PDB entry 6GYS | electron microscopy, 4.40 A resolution (low resolution: residue-level contacts below are approximate; hydrogen-bond / salt-bridge calls are withheld) | chains E and G of the 12 polymer chains in the assembly

== Chain E ==
Protein: Centromere DNA-binding protein complex CBF3 subunit A
From: Saccharomyces cerevisiae
UniProtKB: P32504 (CBF3A_YEAST); residue numbers follow UniProt; this construct covers 1-956
Sequence (956 residues; numbered 1 to 956; the number before each row is that of its first residue):
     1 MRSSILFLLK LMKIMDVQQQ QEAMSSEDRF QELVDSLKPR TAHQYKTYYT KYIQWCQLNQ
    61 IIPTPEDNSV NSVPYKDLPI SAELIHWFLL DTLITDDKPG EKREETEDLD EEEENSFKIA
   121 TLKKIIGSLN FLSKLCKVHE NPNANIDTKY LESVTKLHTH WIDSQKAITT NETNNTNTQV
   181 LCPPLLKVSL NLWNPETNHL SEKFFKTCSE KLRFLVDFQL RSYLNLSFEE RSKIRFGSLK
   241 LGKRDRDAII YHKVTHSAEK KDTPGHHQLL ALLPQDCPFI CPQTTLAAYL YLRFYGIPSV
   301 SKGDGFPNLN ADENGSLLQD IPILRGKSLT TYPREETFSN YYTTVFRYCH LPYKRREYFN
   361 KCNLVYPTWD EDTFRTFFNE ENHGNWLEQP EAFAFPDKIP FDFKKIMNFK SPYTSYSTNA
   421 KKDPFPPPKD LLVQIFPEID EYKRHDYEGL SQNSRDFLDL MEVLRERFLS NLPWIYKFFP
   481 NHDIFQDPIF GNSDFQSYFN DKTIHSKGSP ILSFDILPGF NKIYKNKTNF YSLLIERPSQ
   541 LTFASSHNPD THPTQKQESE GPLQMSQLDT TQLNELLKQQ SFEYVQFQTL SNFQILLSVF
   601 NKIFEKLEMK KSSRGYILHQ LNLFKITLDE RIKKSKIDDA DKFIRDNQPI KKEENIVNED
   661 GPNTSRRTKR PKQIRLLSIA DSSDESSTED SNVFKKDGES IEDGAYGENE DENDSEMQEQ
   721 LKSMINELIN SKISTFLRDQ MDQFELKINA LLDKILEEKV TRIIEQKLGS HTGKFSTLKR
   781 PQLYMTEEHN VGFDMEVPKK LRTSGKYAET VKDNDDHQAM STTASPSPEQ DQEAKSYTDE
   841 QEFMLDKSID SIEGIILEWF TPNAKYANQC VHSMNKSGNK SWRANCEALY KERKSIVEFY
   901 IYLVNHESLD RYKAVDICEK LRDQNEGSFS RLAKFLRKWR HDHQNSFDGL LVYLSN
Disordered / not traced: 1-26, 65-70, 539-956

== Chain G ==
Molecule: 52-nt DNA strand
From: Saccharomyces cerevisiae
Sequence (52 nucleotides; numbered 1 to 52; the number before each row is that of its first residue):
     1 TTCTTACTAT TTCTTTTTTA ACTTTCGGAA ATCAAATACA CTAATATTTT AA

== Interface between chain E and chain G ==
Residue-residue contacts - 6 pairs, chain E then chain G:
  Lys327(E) with DT10(G); DT11(G)
  Arg334(E) with DT11(G); DT12(G); DC13(G)
  Lys354(E) with DA21(G)
Also at the interface, not in a pair above, chain E (4 interface residues in all): Glu336
Also at the interface, not in a pair above, chain G (7 interface residues in all): DA9, DA20

== Overview ==
4 residues of chain E and 7 residues of chain G are in contact.
Chain E is Centromere DNA-binding protein complex CBF3 subunit A and chain G is a 52-nt DNA strand, both from
Saccharomyces cerevisiae; the structure, Cryo-EM structure of the CBF3-CEN3 complex of the budding yeast
kinetochore, was determined by electron microscopy (same publication as 6GYP and 6GYU).
